9BF2 - chains A and B of the 3 polymer chains in the assembly; structure by X-ray diffraction, 1.59 A resolution.

== Chain A (and B) ==
Protein: Protein argonaute-2
From: Homo sapiens
Notes: EC 3.1.26.-; chain B of this document is another copy of the same molecule, construct and numbering; everything in this record applies to it too
Reference sequence: Q9UKV8 (AGO2_HUMAN); residue numbers follow UniProt; this construct covers 440-575
Sequence (136 residues; row label = number of the first residue in the row):
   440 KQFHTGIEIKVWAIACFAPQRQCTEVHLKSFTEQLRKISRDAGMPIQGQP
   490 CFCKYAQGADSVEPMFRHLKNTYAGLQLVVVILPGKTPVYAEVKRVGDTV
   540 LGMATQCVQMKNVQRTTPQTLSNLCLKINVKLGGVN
Not modelled in the structure: 440-441, 573-575
Small-molecule neighbours: uridine-5'-monophosphate (U): L522, G524, K525, T526, Y529, K533, T544, Q545, C546, V547, Q548, K566, K570

== How chain A and chain B interact ==
Residue-residue contacts (7):
  Y529(A) - R554(B)
  A530(A) - R554(B)
  K533(A) - R554(B)
  R534(A) - R554(B)
  D537(A) - T556(B)
  T538(A) - R554(B)
  T538(A) - T555(B)
Other interface residues (no listed pair), chain B (4 interface residues in all): K550

== In short ==
6 residues of chain A face 4 of chain B across their interface. Ligands of chain A: uridine-5'-monophosphate.
Both chains are Protein argonaute-2 (Homo sapiens). Entry 9BF2 (MID domain of Ago2 bound to UMP) was
determined by X-ray diffraction, deposited together with 9BEZ and 9BF0.
